PDB entry 5EUW | X-ray diffraction, 1.81 A resolution | chain A

[Chain A]
Name: Prestin
From: Rattus norvegicus
Notes: fragment: STAS domain; engineered mutation(s): Residues 564-636 (variable loop) are deleted, GlySer are inserted between position 563 and 637,Residues 564-636 (variable loop) are deleted, GlySer are inserted between position 563 and 637
Reference sequence: Q9EPH0 (S26A5_RAT); residue numbers follow UniProt; this construct covers 505-563, 637-718
Sequence (143 residues; each row starts with the number of its first residue; note: 71 numbers in that range are skipped by the numbering (no residue carries them; nothing is unmodelled there)):
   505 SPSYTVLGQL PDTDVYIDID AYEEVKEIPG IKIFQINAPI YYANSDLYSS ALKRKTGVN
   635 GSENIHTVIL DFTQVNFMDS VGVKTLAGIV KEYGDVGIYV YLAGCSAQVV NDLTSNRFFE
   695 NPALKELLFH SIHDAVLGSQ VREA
Disordered / not traced: 553-563, 635-637
Construct notes: linker (635-636)
UniProt features mapped onto this chain:
  - mutagenesis: Lys557 (K557Q: No effect; when associated with Q-558 and Q-559), Arg558 (R558Q: No effect; when associated with Q-557 and Q-559), Lys559 (K559Q: No effect; when associated with Q-557 and Q-558)

[Summary]
Curated annotation (UniProt) lists 3 mutagenesis sites.
Chain A is Prestin (Rattus norvegicus); the structure, Rat prestin STAS domain in complex with nitrate, was
determined by X-ray diffraction, deposited together with 5EUS, 5EUU, 5EUX and 5EUZ.
